PDB entry 8C5C | electron microscopy, 5.30 A resolution (low resolution: residue-level contacts below are approximate; hydrogen-bond / salt-bridge calls are withheld) | chains N and O of the 52 polymer chains in the assembly

[Chain N (and O)]
Molecule: Tubulin alpha-1B chain
Organism: Bos taurus
Notes: chain O of this document is another copy of the same molecule, construct and numbering; everything in this record applies to it too
UniProtKB: P81947 (TBA1B_BOVIN); numbering as in UniProt (aligned over 1-451)
Sequence (451 residues; each row starts with the number of its first residue):
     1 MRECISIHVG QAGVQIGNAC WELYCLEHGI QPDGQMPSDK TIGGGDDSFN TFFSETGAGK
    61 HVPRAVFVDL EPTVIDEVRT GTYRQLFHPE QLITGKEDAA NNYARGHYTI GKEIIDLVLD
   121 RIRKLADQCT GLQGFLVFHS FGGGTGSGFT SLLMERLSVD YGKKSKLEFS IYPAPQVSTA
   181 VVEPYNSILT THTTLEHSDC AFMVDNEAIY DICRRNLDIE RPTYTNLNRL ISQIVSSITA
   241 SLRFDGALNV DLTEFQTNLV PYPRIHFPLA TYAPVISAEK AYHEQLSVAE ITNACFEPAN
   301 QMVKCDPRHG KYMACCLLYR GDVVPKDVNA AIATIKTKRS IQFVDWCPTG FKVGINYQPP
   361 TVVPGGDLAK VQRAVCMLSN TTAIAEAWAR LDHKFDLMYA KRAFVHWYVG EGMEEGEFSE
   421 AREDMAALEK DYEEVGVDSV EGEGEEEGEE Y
Disordered / not traced: 442-451
Bound ions: Mg2+: Glu-71 (together with GTP)
Small-molecule neighbours: GTP (guanosine-5'-triphosphate): Gly-10, Gln-11, Ala-12, Gln-15, Ile-16, Asp-69, Glu-71, Asp-98, Ala-99, Ala-100, Asn-101, Ser-140, Phe-141, Gly-142, Gly-143, Gly-144, Thr-145, Gly-146, Ile-171, Thr-179, Glu-183, Asn-206, Tyr-224, Asn-228, Ile-231

[How chain N and chain O interact]
Residue-residue contacts (12):
  Glu-55(N) / Gln-285(O)
  Thr-56(N) / His-283(O)
  Thr-56(N) / Glu-284(O)
  Thr-56(N) / Gln-285(O)
  Lys-60(N) / His-283(O)
  Gln-85(N) / His-283(O)
  Phe-87(N) / His-283(O)
  His-88(N) / His-283(O)
  Pro-89(N) / His-283(O)
  Glu-90(N) / Lys-280(O)
  Gln-128(N) / Gln-285(O)
  Gln-128(N) / Glu-290(O)
Other interface residues (no listed pair), chain N (12 interface residues in all): Ser-54, Gly-57, Val-62
Other interface residues (no listed pair), chain O (6 interface residues in all): Tyr-282

[Overview]
12 residues of chain N face 6 of chain O across their interface. Ligands of chain N: GTP.
Chain N and chain O are both Tubulin alpha-1B chain (Bos taurus); the structure, microtubule decorated with
tubulin oligomers in presence of APC C-terminal domain. (here only map corresponding to ..., was determined by
electron microscopy.
